PDB entry 2E5C | X-ray diffraction, 2.20 A resolution | chains A and B

Chain A (and B):
Name: Nicotinamide phosphoribosyltransferase
From: Homo sapiens
Notes: EC 2.4.2.12; chain B of this document is another copy of the same molecule, construct and numbering; everything in this record applies to it too
Reference sequence: P43490 (NAMPT_HUMAN); residue numbers follow UniProt; this construct covers 1-491
Amino-acid sequence (499 residues; row label = number of the first residue in the row; numbers below 1 keep their minus sign (Gly-7 is residue -7)):
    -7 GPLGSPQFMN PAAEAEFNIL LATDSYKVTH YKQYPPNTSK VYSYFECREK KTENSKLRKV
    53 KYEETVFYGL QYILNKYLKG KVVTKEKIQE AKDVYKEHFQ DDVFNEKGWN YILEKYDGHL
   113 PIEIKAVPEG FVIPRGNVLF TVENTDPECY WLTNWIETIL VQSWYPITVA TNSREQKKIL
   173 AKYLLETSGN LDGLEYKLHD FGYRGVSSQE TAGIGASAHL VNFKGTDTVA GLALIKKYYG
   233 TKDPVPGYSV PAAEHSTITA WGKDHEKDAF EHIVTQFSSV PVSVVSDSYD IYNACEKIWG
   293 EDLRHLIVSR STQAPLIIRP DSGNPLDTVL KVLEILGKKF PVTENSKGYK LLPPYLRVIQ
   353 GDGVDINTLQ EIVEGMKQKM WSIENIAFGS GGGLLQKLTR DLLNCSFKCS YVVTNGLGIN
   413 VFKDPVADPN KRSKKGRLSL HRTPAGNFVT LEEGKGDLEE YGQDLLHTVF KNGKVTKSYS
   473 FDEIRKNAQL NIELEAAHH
Not modelled in the structure: -7 to 7, 43-52, 484-491
Differences from the reference sequence: expression tag (-7 to 0)
Ligand contacts:
  - 1-O-pyrophosphono-5-O-phosphono-ribose (PRP; 1-O-pyrophosphono-5-O-phosphono-alpha-D-ribofuranose), molecule 1: Arg40, Glu149, Arg392, Asp393, Ser398, Lys400, Lys415, Lys423
  - 1-O-pyrophosphono-5-O-phosphono-ribose (PRP), molecule 2: Phe193, Arg196, Arg311, Asp313, Gly353, Asp354, Gly383, Gly384

Chain A / chain B interface:
Residue-residue contacts - 221 pairs, chain A then chain B:
  Phe9(A) - Gln201(B)
  Leu13(A) - Tyr195(B)
  Leu13(A) - Val221(B)
  Ala14(A) - Tyr195(B)
  Ala14(A) - Gln201(B)
  Thr15(A) - Tyr195(B)
  Thr15(A) - Asp219(B)
  Thr15(A) - Val221(B)
  Asp16(A) - Tyr195(B)
  Asp16(A) - Arg196(B)  salt bridge
  Asp16(A) - Asp219(B)
  Ser17(A) - Thr218(B)
  Ser17(A) - Asp219(B)  hydrogen bond (backbone-backbone)
  Ser17(A) - Val221(B)
  Ser17(A) - Ser241(B)
  Tyr18(A) - Arg196(B)  hydrogen bond
  Tyr18(A) - Asp219(B)  hydrogen bond (backbone-side chain)
  Tyr18(A) - Ala244(B)
  Tyr18(A) - Ala245(B)
  Tyr18(A) - Glu246(B)
  Lys19(A) - Arg196(B)
  Lys19(A) - Glu246(B)  salt bridge
  Thr21(A) - Pro243(B)
  Thr21(A) - Ala244(B)
  Thr21(A) - Phe269(B)
  His22(A) - Ala244(B)  hydrogen bond (side chain-backbone)
  His22(A) - Ala245(B)
  His22(A) - Glu246(B)  salt bridge
  His22(A) - Thr249(B)
  Lys24(A) - His264(B)  hydrogen bond (backbone-side chain)
  Lys24(A) - Gln268(B)  hydrogen bond (backbone-side chain)
  Lys24(A) - Phe269(B)
  Gln25(A) - Ala244(B)  hydrogen bond (side chain-backbone)
  Gln25(A) - Ala245(B)
  Gln25(A) - Thr249(B)  hydrogen bond
  Gln25(A) - Trp253(B)  hydrogen bond (backbone-side chain)
  Gln25(A) - His264(B)
  Gln25(A) - Ile265(B)
  Gln25(A) - Phe269(B)
  Tyr26(A) - Glu246(B)
  Tyr26(A) - Ser248(B)  hydrogen bond
  Tyr26(A) - Thr249(B)
  Tyr26(A) - Trp253(B)
  Tyr26(A) - His264(B)
  Pro27(A) - Ala252(B)
  Pro27(A) - Trp253(B)
  Pro28(A) - Trp253(B)
  Tyr69(A) - Gln201(B)
  Val86(A) - Leu224(B)  hydrophobic
  Tyr87(A) - Val221(B)
  Glu89(A) - Pro236(B)
  Glu89(A) - Val237(B)
  Glu89(A) - Tyr240(B)
  His90(A) - Thr218(B)  hydrogen bond (side chain-backbone)
  His90(A) - Leu224(B)
  His90(A) - Val237(B)
  His90(A) - Gly239(B)
  His90(A) - Tyr240(B)
  His90(A) - Ser241(B)  hydrogen bond (backbone-backbone)
  Phe91(A) - Ser241(B)
  Phe91(A) - Val242(B)
  Gln92(A) - Tyr240(B)
  Val95(A) - Phe269(B)  hydrophobic
  Asn146(A) - Glu246(B)
  Asn146(A) - Ser248(B)  hydrogen bond
  Glu149(A) - Arg196(B)  salt bridge
  Glu149(A) - Glu246(B)
  Thr150(A) - Tyr195(B)
  Thr150(A) - Arg196(B)
  Ile151(A) - Gln201(B)
  Val153(A) - Arg196(B)
  Gln154(A) - Tyr195(B)  hydrogen bond (side chain-backbone)
  Gln154(A) - Arg196(B)
  Gln154(A) - Val198(B)
  Gln154(A) - Ser200(B)  hydrogen bond (side chain-backbone)
  Gln154(A) - Gln201(B)  hydrogen bond
  Trp156(A) - Arg196(B)  hydrogen bond (side chain-backbone)
  Trp156(A) - Gly197(B)
  Trp156(A) - Val198(B)  hydrogen bond (side chain-backbone)
  Trp156(A) - Gln388(B)
  Tyr157(A) - Ser199(B)
  Tyr195(A) - Leu13(B)
  Tyr195(A) - Ala14(B)
  Tyr195(A) - Thr15(B)
  Tyr195(A) - Asp16(B)
  Tyr195(A) - Thr150(B)
  Tyr195(A) - Gln154(B)  hydrogen bond (backbone-side chain)
  Arg196(A) - Asp16(B)  salt bridge
  Arg196(A) - Tyr18(B)  hydrogen bond
  Arg196(A) - Lys19(B)
  Arg196(A) - Glu149(B)  salt bridge
  Arg196(A) - Thr150(B)
  Arg196(A) - Val153(B)
  Arg196(A) - Gln154(B)
  Arg196(A) - Trp156(B)  hydrogen bond (backbone-side chain)
  Arg196(A) - Arg392(B)
  Gly197(A) - Trp156(B)  hydrogen bond (backbone-side chain)
  Gly197(A) - Arg392(B)
  Val198(A) - Gln154(B)
  Val198(A) - Trp156(B)  hydrogen bond (backbone-side chain)
  Ser199(A) - Tyr157(B)
  Ser199(A) - Ser199(B)  hydrogen bond
  Ser199(A) - Thr203(B)  hydrogen bond
  Ser199(A) - Ile206(B)
  Ser200(A) - Gln154(B)
  Ser200(A) - Ser200(B)  hydrogen bond
  Ser200(A) - Glu202(B)
  Ser200(A) - Thr203(B)  hydrogen bond
  Ser200(A) - Ile206(B)
  Gln201(A) - Phe9(B)
  Gln201(A) - Ala14(B)
  Gln201(A) - Tyr69(B)
  Gln201(A) - Gln154(B)  hydrogen bond
  Gln201(A) - Glu202(B)  hydrogen bond (backbone-side chain)
  Glu202(A) - Ser200(B)
  Glu202(A) - Gln201(B)  hydrogen bond (side chain-backbone)
  Glu202(A) - Glu202(B)  hydrogen bond (backbone-side chain)
  Thr203(A) - Ser199(B)  hydrogen bond
  Thr203(A) - Ser200(B)  hydrogen bond
  Thr203(A) - Thr203(B)  hydrogen bond
  Ile206(A) - Ser199(B)
  Ile206(A) - Ser200(B)
  Thr218(A) - Ser17(B)  hydrogen bond (backbone-side chain)
  Thr218(A) - His90(B)  hydrogen bond (backbone-side chain)
  Asp219(A) - Thr15(B)
  Asp219(A) - Asp16(B)
  Asp219(A) - Ser17(B)  hydrogen bond (backbone-backbone)
  Asp219(A) - Tyr18(B)  hydrogen bond (side chain-backbone)
  Val221(A) - Leu13(B)
  Val221(A) - Thr15(B)
  Val221(A) - Ser17(B)
  Val221(A) - Tyr87(B)
  Leu224(A) - Val86(B)  hydrophobic
  Leu224(A) - His90(B)
  Pro236(A) - Glu89(B)
  Val237(A) - Glu89(B)
  Gly239(A) - His90(B)  hydrogen bond (backbone-side chain)
  Tyr240(A) - Glu89(B)
  Tyr240(A) - His90(B)
  Ser241(A) - Ser17(B)
  Ser241(A) - His90(B)  hydrogen bond (backbone-backbone)
  Ser241(A) - Phe91(B)
  Val242(A) - Phe91(B)
  Pro243(A) - Thr21(B)
  Ala244(A) - Tyr18(B)
  Ala244(A) - Thr21(B)
  Ala244(A) - His22(B)  hydrogen bond (backbone-side chain)
  Ala244(A) - Gln25(B)  hydrogen bond (backbone-side chain)
  Ala245(A) - Tyr18(B)
  Ala245(A) - Gln25(B)
  Glu246(A) - Tyr18(B)
  Glu246(A) - Lys19(B)  salt bridge
  Glu246(A) - His22(B)  salt bridge
  Glu246(A) - Asn146(B)  hydrogen bond
  Glu246(A) - Glu149(B)
  His247(A) - Lys415(B)  hydrogen bond
  Ser248(A) - Tyr26(B)  hydrogen bond
  Ser248(A) - Asn146(B)  hydrogen bond
  Ser248(A) - Cys401(B)
  Thr249(A) - His22(B)
  Thr249(A) - Gln25(B)  hydrogen bond
  Thr249(A) - Tyr26(B)
  Thr251(A) - Val413(B)
  Thr251(A) - Phe414(B)
  Ala252(A) - Tyr26(B)  hydrophobic
  Ala252(A) - Pro27(B)
  Ala252(A) - Val404(B)
  Ala252(A) - Val413(B)  hydrophobic
  Trp253(A) - Gln25(B)  hydrogen bond (side chain-backbone)
  Trp253(A) - Tyr26(B)
  Trp253(A) - Pro27(B)
  Trp253(A) - Pro28(B)
  His264(A) - Lys24(B)
  His264(A) - Gln25(B)
  His264(A) - Tyr26(B)
  Ile265(A) - Gln25(B)
  Gln268(A) - Lys24(B)
  Phe269(A) - Thr21(B)
  Phe269(A) - Gln25(B)
  Phe269(A) - Val95(B)  hydrophobic
  Asp279(A) - Pro417(B)
  Ser280(A) - Lys415(B)
  Ser280(A) - Asp416(B)  hydrogen bond (backbone-backbone)
  Ser280(A) - Pro417(B)
  Tyr281(A) - Phe414(B)
  Tyr281(A) - Asp416(B)
  Tyr281(A) - Pro417(B)
  Tyr281(A) - Val418(B)  hydrogen bond (backbone-backbone)
  Asp282(A) - Val418(B)
  Asp313(A) - Lys423(B)  hydrogen bond (backbone-side chain)
  Ser314(A) - Pro417(B)
  Ser314(A) - Lys423(B)
  Gly315(A) - Ala419(B)
  Asp354(A) - Lys423(B)  salt bridge
  Gln388(A) - Trp156(B)
  Gln388(A) - Gln388(B)  hydrogen bond (backbone-side chain)
  Gln388(A) - Leu390(B)  hydrogen bond (side chain-backbone)
  Lys389(A) - Thr391(B)
  Leu390(A) - Gln388(B)  hydrogen bond (backbone-side chain)
  Thr391(A) - Lys389(B)
  Arg392(A) - Arg196(B)
  Arg392(A) - Gly197(B)
  Cys401(A) - Ser248(B)
  Val404(A) - Ala252(B)
  Ile411(A) - Gly254(B)
  Val413(A) - Thr251(B)
  Val413(A) - Ala252(B)  hydrophobic
  Phe414(A) - Thr251(B)
  Phe414(A) - Tyr281(B)
  Lys415(A) - His247(B)  hydrogen bond
  Lys415(A) - Ser280(B)
  Asp416(A) - Ser280(B)  hydrogen bond (backbone-backbone)
  Asp416(A) - Tyr281(B)
  Pro417(A) - Asp279(B)
  Pro417(A) - Ser280(B)
  Pro417(A) - Tyr281(B)
  Pro417(A) - Ser314(B)
  Val418(A) - Tyr281(B)  hydrogen bond (backbone-backbone)
  Val418(A) - Asp282(B)
  Lys423(A) - Asp313(B)  hydrogen bond (side chain-backbone)
  Lys423(A) - Asp354(B)  salt bridge
Interface residues without a listed pair, chain A (98 interface residues in all): Phe193, Ala204, Thr220, Ala222, Lys255, Ile283, Tyr284, Arg311, Ala419, Asp420
Interface residues without a listed pair, chain B (98 interface residues in all): Gln92, Ile151, Phe193, Ala204, Thr220, Ala222, Lys255, Ile283, Tyr284, Arg311, Gly315, Asp420

In short:
The chain A/chain B interface involves 98 residues from each chain; the contacts include 58 hydrogen bonds and
10 salt bridges. Polar pairs include Asp16(A)-Arg196(B), Lys19(A)-Glu246(B) and His22(A)-Glu246(B). Chain A
binds 1-O-pyrophosphono-5-O-phosphono-ribose.
Chain A and chain B are both Nicotinamide phosphoribosyltransferase (Homo sapiens); the structure, Crystal
structure of Human NMPRTase complexed with 5'-phosphoribosyl-1'-pyrophosphate, was determined by X-ray
diffraction together with 2E5B and 2E5D from the same study.
